Entry 5V1A (X-ray diffraction, 2.14 A resolution); this record covers chains B and A.

== Chain B ==
Protein: Ubiquitin-like-specific protease 2
Organism: Saccharomyces cerevisiae (strain ATCC 204508 / S288c)
Notes: EC 3.4.22.68
Reference sequence: P40537 (ULP2_YEAST); residues 821-845 here = UniProt positions 821-845
Amino-acid sequence (26 residues; row label = number of the first residue in the row):
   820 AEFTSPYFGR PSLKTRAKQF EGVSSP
Differences from the reference sequence: expression tag (820)

== Chain A ==
Protein: Monopolin complex subunit CSM1
Organism: Saccharomyces cerevisiae (strain ATCC 204508 / S288c)
Reference sequence: P25651 (CSM1_YEAST); residue numbers follow UniProt; this construct covers 69-190
Amino-acid sequence (122 residues; numbered 69 to 190; the number before each row is that of its first residue):
    69 ENSEVIKDLY EYLCNVRVHK SYEDDSGLWF DISQGTHSGG SSDDYSIMDY KLGFVKGQAQ
   129 VTEVIYAPVL KQRSTEELYS LQSKLPEYLF ETLSFPLSSL NQFYNKIAKS LNKKREKKDE
   189 TE
Not modelled in the structure: 69, 105-112, 125-129, 181-190

== Chain B / chain A interface ==
Residue-residue contacts (37; chain B residue first):
  Phe827(B) with Val73(A), hydrophobic; Asp76(A); Tyr80(A), hydrophobic
  Gly828(B) with Tyr80(A)
  Arg829(B) with Glu79(A); Tyr80(A), hydrogen bond (backbone-side chain); Asn83(A)
  Ser831(B) with Glu79(A); Arg85(A)
  Leu832(B) with Glu79(A), hydrogen bond (backbone-side chain); Arg85(A); His87(A), hydrogen bond (backbone-side chain); Ile115(A), hydrophobic
  Lys833(B) with Glu72(A), salt bridge; Arg85(A)
  Arg835(B) with His87(A); Ser101(A); Ile115(A); Asp117(A), salt bridge; Arg141(A)
  Ala836(B) with His87(A)
  Gln838(B) with Asp117(A); Val137(A); Gln140(A)
  Phe839(B) with His87(A); Asp99(A); Ile100(A); Asp117(A); Tyr118(A); Val137(A), hydrophobic
  Val842(B) with Lys119(A); Val137(A), hydrophobic
  Ser844(B) with Tyr90(A), hydrogen bond; Asp92(A), hydrogen bond; Trp97(A)
  Pro845(B) with Trp97(A); Ala135(A), hydrophobic
Also at the interface, not in a pair above, chain B (15 interface residues in all): Pro830, Ser843
Also at the interface, not in a pair above, chain A (27 interface residues in all): Leu77, Val84, Gly103, Ile133, Thr160
The authors on this interface:
  - interface residues, chain B: Phe827(B), Leu832(B), Arg835(B), Phe839(B), Val842(B)
  - hot spots on chain B (mutagenesis) - F827A/F839A, F827D, F839D: abolished binding to Monopolin complex subunit CSM1 (chain A)
  - hot spots on chain B (mutagenesis) - F827A, F839A: decreased binding to Monopolin complex subunit CSM1 (chain A)

== Overview ==
Chain B and chain A form an interface of 15 and 27 residues respectively, with 5 hydrogen bonds and 2 salt
bridges. Among the polar pairs are Lys833(B)-Glu72(A), Arg835(B)-Asp117(A) and Arg829(B)-Tyr80(A). From the
paper: F827A/F839A, F827D and F839D of chain B abolish binding to Monopolin complex subunit CSM1 (chain A);
interface residues Phe827(B), Leu832(B) and Arg835(B) among others; 5 substitutions were tested in all.
Here chain B is Ubiquitin-like-specific protease 2 and chain A is Monopolin complex subunit CSM1, both from
Saccharomyces cerevisiae (strain ATCC 204508 / S288c). Entry 5V1A (Structure of S. cerevisiae Ulp2:Csm1
complex) was determined by X-ray diffraction, deposited together with 5V3N.
